8YJZ - chains H and A of the 10 polymer chains in the assembly; structure by electron microscopy, 5.15 A resolution (low resolution: residue-level contacts below are approximate; hydrogen-bond / salt-bridge calls are withheld).

# Chain H
Molecule: Ribonuclease H2 subunit A
Organism: Homo sapiens
Notes: EC 3.1.26.4; fragment: subunit A
UniProtKB: O75792 (RNH2A_HUMAN); numbering as in UniProt (aligned over 1-299)
Sequence (299 residues; each row starts with the number of its first residue):
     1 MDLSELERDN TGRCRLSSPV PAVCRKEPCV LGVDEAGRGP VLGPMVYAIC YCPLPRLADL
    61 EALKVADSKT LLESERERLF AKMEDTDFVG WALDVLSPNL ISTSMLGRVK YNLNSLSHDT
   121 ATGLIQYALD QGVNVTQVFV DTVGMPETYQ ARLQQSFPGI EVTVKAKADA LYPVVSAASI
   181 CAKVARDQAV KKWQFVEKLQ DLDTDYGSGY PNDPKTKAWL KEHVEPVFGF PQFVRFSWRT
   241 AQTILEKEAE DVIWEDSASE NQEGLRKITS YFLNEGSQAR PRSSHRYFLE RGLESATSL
Swiss-Prot annotation at these positions:
  - binding site (a divalent metal cation): Asp34, Glu35, Asp141
  - modified residue: Met1 (N-acetylmethionine), Thr204 (Phosphothreonine), Thr216 (Phosphothreonine), Ser257 (Phosphoserine), Ser277 (Phosphoserine)

# Chain A
Molecule: Proliferating cell nuclear antigen
Organism: Homo sapiens
UniProtKB: P12004 (PCNA_HUMAN); residue numbers follow UniProt; this construct covers 1-261
Sequence (261 residues; each row starts with the number of its first residue):
     1 MFEARLVQGS ILKKVLEALK DLINEACWDI SSSGVNLQSM DSSHVSLVQL TLRSEGFDTY
    61 RCDRNLAMGV NLTSMSKILK CAGNEDIITL RAEDNADTLA LVFEAPNQEK VSDYEMKLMD
   121 LDVEQLGIPE QEYSCVVKMP SGEFARICRD LSHIGDAVVI SCAKDGVKFS ASGELGNGNI
   181 KLSQTSNVDK EEEAVTIEMN EPVQLTFALR YLNFFTKATP LSSTVTLSMS ADVPLVVEYK
   241 IADMGHLKYY LAPKIEDEEG S
Disordered / not traced: 257-261
Swiss-Prot annotation at these positions:
  - DNA-binding region: Arg61 to Lys80
  - modified residue: Lys14 (N6-acetyllysine), Lys77 (N6-acetyllysine), Lys80 (N6-acetyllysine), Tyr211 (Phosphotyrosine), Lys248 (N6-acetyllysine)
  - cross-link (Glycyl lysine isopeptide (Lys-Gly)): Lys164 (interchain with G-Cter in SUMO2), Lys254 (interchain with G-Cter in SUMO2)

# How chain H and chain A interact
Contacting residue pairs (27; chain H residue first):
  Gly264(H) with Lys254(A); Ile255(A)
  Arg266(H) with Ala252(A); Pro253(A); Lys254(A); Ile255(A)
  Lys267(H) with Ser43(A); His44(A)
  Ile268(H) with Met40(A); His44(A); Val45(A); Ser46(A); Leu47(A); Pro234(A); Ala252(A)
  Thr269(H) with His44(A)
  Tyr271(H) with Asp232(A); Val233(A); Pro234(A); Ala252(A)
  Phe272(H) with Leu126(A); Gly127(A); Ile128(A); Pro129(A); Pro234(A)
  Leu273(H) with Leu126(A)
  Ser277(H) with Asp232(A)
Also at the interface, not in a pair above, chain H (10 interface residues in all): Leu265
From the paper, about this interface:
  - interface residues, chain H: Leu265(H)

# In short
10 residues of chain H and 17 residues of chain A are in contact. From UniProt: 3 divalent metal
cation-binding residues on chain H. From the paper: the interface residue Leu265(H).
Chain H is Ribonuclease H2 subunit A and chain A is Proliferating cell nuclear antigen, both from Homo
sapiens; the structure, Structure of the human endogenous PCNA-FEN1-RNase H2 complex - State D, was determined
by electron microscopy, deposited together with 8YJH, 8YJL, 8YJQ, 8YJR, 8YJS, 8YJU, 8YJV and 8YJW.
